1A4W - chains L and H of the 3 polymer chains in the assembly; structure by X-ray diffraction, 1.80 A resolution.

# Chain L
Protein: Alpha-thrombin (small subunit)
Source organism: Homo sapiens
Notes: EC 3.4.21.5
UniProt: P00734 (THRB_HUMAN); residues 1-14 here correspond to UniProt positions 336-349 (UniProt number = residue number + 335)
Amino-acid sequence (36 residues; row label = number of the first residue in the row; a row labelled like 14A-14N holds insertion residues (14A, then the next letters in order)):
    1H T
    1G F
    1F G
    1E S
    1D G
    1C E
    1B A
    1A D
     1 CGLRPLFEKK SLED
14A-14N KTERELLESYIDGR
Disordered / not traced: 1H, 1G, 1F, 1E, 1D, 1C, 1B, 14L-14N
Swiss-Prot annotation at these positions:
  - site: Arg14N (Cleavage)

# Chain H
Protein: Alpha-thrombin (large subunit)
Source organism: Homo sapiens
Notes: EC 3.4.21.5
UniProt: P00734 (THRB_HUMAN); the construct lacks a stretch of the UniProt sequence and is renumbered around it, so the offset changes along the chain: 16-36 = UniProt 364-384; 37-60 = UniProt 386-409; 61-77 = UniProt 419-435; 78-97 = UniProt 437-456; 7 more segments
Amino-acid sequence (259 residues; numbered 16 to 247 plus 31 insertion-coded residues; 4 numbers in that range are skipped by the numbering (no residue carries them; nothing is unmodelled there); the number before each row is that of its first residue; a row labelled like 60A-60I holds insertion residues (60A, then the next letters in order)):
    16 IVEGSDAEIG MSPWQVMLFR K
   36A S
    37 PQELLCGASL ISDRWVLTAA HCLL
60A-60I YPPWDKNFT
    61 ENDLLVRIGK HSRTRYE
   77A R
    78 NIEKISMLEK IYIHPRYNWR
   97A E
    98 NLDRDIALMK LKKPVAFSDY IHPVCLPDRE TA
129A-129C ASL
   130 LQAGYKGRVT GWGNLKE
146A-146H TWTANVGK
   150 GQPSVLQVVN LPIVERPVCK DSTRIRITDN MFCAG
  184A Y
   185 KP
186A-186D DEGK
   187 RGDACEGDSG GPFVMKSP
204A-204B FN
   205 NRWYQMGIVS WGE
   219 GCD
  221A R
   222 DGKYGFYTHV FRLKKWIQKV IDQFGE
Disordered / not traced: 146A-146H, 245-247
Swiss-Prot annotation at these positions:
  - region: Ala183 to Val200 (High affinity receptor-binding region which is also known as the TP508 peptide)
  - active site (Charge relay system): His57, Asp102, Ser195
  - glycosylation: Asn60G (N-linked (GlcNAc...) (complex) asparagine)
Disulfide bonds: Cys42-Cys58, Cys168-Cys182, Cys191-Cys220
Metal / ion sites: Na+ site 1: Lys169, Thr172, Phe204A; Na+ site 2: Arg221A, Lys224
Small-molecule neighbours: rwj-50215 (QWE; amino{[(4S)-4-({[5-(dimethylamino)naphthalen-1-yl]sulfonyl}amino)-5-oxo-5-{(2R)-2-[3-oxo-3-(1,3-thiazol-2-yl)propyl]pip eridin-1-yl}pentyl]amino}methaniminium): His57, Tyr60A, Trp60D, Lys60F, Glu97A, Leu99, Ile174, Asp189, Ala190, Cys191, Glu192, Ser195, Val213, Ser214, Trp215, Gly216, Glu217, Gly219, Cys220, Gly226

# How chain L and chain H interact
Contacting residue pairs (56; chain L residue first):
  Cys1(L) - Pro120(H)
  Cys1(L) - Val121(H)
  Cys1(L) - Cys122(H)  disulfide
  Cys1(L) - Arg206(H)  hydrogen bond (backbone-side chain)
  Asp1A(L) - His119(H)  hydrogen bond (backbone-side chain)
  Asp1A(L) - Arg206(H)
  Gly2(L) - Pro120(H)  hydrogen bond (backbone-backbone)
  Gly2(L) - Val121(H)
  Gly2(L) - Cys122(H)
  Gly2(L) - Arg206(H)
  Gly2(L) - Trp207(H)  hydrogen bond (backbone-backbone)
  Leu3(L) - His119(H)  hydrogen bond (backbone-side chain)
  Leu3(L) - Asn205(H)
  Leu3(L) - Arg206(H)
  Arg4(L) - Gly25(H)
  Arg4(L) - Met26(H)  hydrogen bond (side chain-backbone)
  Arg4(L) - Pro28(H)
  Arg4(L) - Trp29(H)
  Arg4(L) - Arg137(H)
  Arg4(L) - Trp207(H)
  Pro5(L) - Ser115(H)
  Pro5(L) - Asp116(H)
  Pro5(L) - His119(H)
  Leu6(L) - Asp116(H)
  Phe7(L) - Glu23(H)
  Phe7(L) - Ile24(H)
  Phe7(L) - Gly25(H)
  Phe7(L) - Met26(H)  hydrophobic
  Glu8(L) - Lys202(H)  salt bridge
  Glu8(L) - Asn205(H)
  Glu8(L) - Trp207(H)  hydrogen bond
  Asp14(L) - Glu23(H)
  Asp14(L) - Met26(H)
  Asp14(L) - Arg137(H)  salt bridge
  Asp14(L) - Trp207(H)
  Lys14A(L) - Glu23(H)  hydrogen bond (backbone-side chain)
  Thr14B(L) - Arg137(H)  hydrogen bond
  Thr14B(L) - Asn159(H)  hydrogen bond
  Glu14C(L) - Arg137(H)
  Glu14C(L) - Lys202(H)  salt bridge
  Glu14E(L) - Lys135(H)  salt bridge
  Glu14E(L) - Asn159(H)  hydrogen bond
  Glu14E(L) - Tyr184A(H)
  Leu14F(L) - Lys135(H)
  Leu14F(L) - Asn159(H)
  Leu14F(L) - Trp207(H)  hydrophobic
  Leu14G(L) - Lys202(H)
  Ser14I(L) - Gly133(H)
  Ser14I(L) - Tyr134(H)
  Ser14I(L) - Lys135(H)  hydrogen bond (side chain-backbone)
  Tyr14J(L) - Tyr134(H)  hydrophobic
  Tyr14J(L) - Lys135(H)  hydrogen bond (side chain-backbone)
  Tyr14J(L) - Met201(H)
  Tyr14J(L) - Lys202(H)  hydrogen bond (side chain-backbone)
  Tyr14J(L) - Pro204(H)  hydrophobic
  Ile14K(L) - Tyr134(H)
Other interface residues (no listed pair), chain H (26 interface residues in all): Tyr117, Gly136
Disulfides between the chains: Cys1(L)-Cys122(H)

# Summary
19 residues of chain L face 26 of chain H across their interface; the contacts include 1 disulfide bond, 14
hydrogen bonds and 4 salt bridges. Among the polar pairs are Glu8(L)-Lys202(H), Glu14E(L)-Lys135(H) and
Asp14(L)-Arg137(H). Bound to chain H: rwj-50215.
Chain L is Alpha-thrombin (small subunit) and chain H is Alpha-thrombin (large subunit), both from Homo
sapiens; the structure, Crystal structures of thrombin with thiazole-containing inhibitors: probes of the S1'
binding site, was determined by X-ray diffraction together with 1TBZ from the same study.
